3PUA - chain A; structure by X-ray diffraction, 1.89 A resolution.

== Chain A ==
Protein: PHD finger protein 2
Source organism: Homo sapiens
Notes: fragment: Jumonji domain
Reference sequence: O75151 (PHF2_HUMAN); numbering as in UniProt (aligned over 60-451)
Sequence (392 residues; each row starts with the number of its first residue):
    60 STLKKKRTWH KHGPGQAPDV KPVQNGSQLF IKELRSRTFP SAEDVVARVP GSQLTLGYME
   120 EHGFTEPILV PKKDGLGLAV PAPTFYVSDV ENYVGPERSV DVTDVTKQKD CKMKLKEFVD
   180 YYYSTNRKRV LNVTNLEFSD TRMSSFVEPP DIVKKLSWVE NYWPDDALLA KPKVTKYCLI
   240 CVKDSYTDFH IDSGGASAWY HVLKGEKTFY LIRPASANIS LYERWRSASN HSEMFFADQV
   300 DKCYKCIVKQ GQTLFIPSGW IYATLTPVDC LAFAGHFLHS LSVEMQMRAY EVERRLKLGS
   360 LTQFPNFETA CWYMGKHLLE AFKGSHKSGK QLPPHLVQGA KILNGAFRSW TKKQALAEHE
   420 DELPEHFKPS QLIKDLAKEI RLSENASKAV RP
Not modelled in the structure: 60-79, 445-451
Swiss-Prot annotation at these positions:
  - binding site (2-oxoglutarate): Thr193, Thr246, Tyr259, Lys266, Tyr321, Thr323
  - binding site (Fe cation): His249, Asp251, Tyr321
  - mutagenesis: His249 (H249A: Abolishes demethylase activity), Tyr321 (Y321H: Does not alter iron-binding nor activates histone demethylase activity)
Bound ions: Ni2+: His249, Asp251, Tyr321 (together with N-oxalylglycine)
Ligand contacts: N-oxalylglycine (OGA): Thr193, Leu238, Cys240, Thr246, His249, Asp251, Tyr259, Lys266, Tyr321, Thr323, Ala333, His335
Reported in the primary citation:
  - Ni2+ coordination: His249, Asp251, Tyr321
  - mutagenesis - Y321H (Kd 50 uM): unchanged binding to Ni2+
  - mutagenesis - Y321H: unchanged catalytic activity
  - specificity-determining residues: His335 (proposed by the authors, not directly observed)

== In short ==
Ligands of chain A: N-oxalylglycine. The Ni2+ site is built by His249, Asp251 and Tyr321. Curated annotation
(UniProt) lists 6 residues binding 2-oxoglutarate, 3 Fe cation-binding residues and 2 mutagenesis sites. From
the paper: Y321H leaves binding to Ni2+ unchanged; Ni2+ coordination by His249, Asp251 and Tyr321.
Chain A is PHD finger protein 2 (Homo sapiens); the structure, PHF2 Jumonji-NOG-Ni(II), was determined by
X-ray diffraction, deposited together with 3PTR, 3PU3, 3PU8 and 3PUS.
